3ABO - chains C and D of the 4 polymer chains in the assembly; structure by X-ray diffraction, 2.10 A resolution.

# Chain C
Molecule: Ethanolamine ammonia-lyase heavy chain
Organism: Escherichia coli
Notes: EC 4.3.1.7
Reference sequence: P0AEJ6 (EUTB_ECOLI); numbering as in UniProt (aligned over 1-453)
Chain sequence (453 residues; row label = number of the first residue in the row):
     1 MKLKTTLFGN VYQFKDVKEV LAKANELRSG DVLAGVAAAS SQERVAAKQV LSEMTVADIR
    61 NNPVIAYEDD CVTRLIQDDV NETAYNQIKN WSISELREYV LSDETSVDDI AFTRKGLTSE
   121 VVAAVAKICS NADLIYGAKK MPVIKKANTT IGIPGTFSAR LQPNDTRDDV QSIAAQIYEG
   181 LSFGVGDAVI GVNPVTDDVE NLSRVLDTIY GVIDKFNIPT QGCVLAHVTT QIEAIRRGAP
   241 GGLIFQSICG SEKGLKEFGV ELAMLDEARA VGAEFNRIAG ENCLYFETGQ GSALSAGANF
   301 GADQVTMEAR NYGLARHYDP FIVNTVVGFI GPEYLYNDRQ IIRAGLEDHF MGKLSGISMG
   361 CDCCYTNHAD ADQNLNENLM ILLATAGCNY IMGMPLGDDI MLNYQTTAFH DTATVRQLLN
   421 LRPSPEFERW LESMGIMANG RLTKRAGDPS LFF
Ion coordination: Na+ site 1: Glu179 (shared with Arg77(D), Thr80(D) of chain D); Na+ site 2: Asp338, Asp372
Residues lining bound ligands:
  - cobalamin (B12): Asn193, Pro194, Val195, Leu225, Ala226, His227, Phe245, Gln246, Ser247, Glu257, Phe258, Ser292, Ser295, Phe329, Ile330, Tyr334, Met401, Leu402
  - ethanolamine (ETA): Arg160, Gln162, Asn193, Leu225, Glu287, Asn324, Val326, Phe329, Asp362, Met392, Leu402, Tyr404
Swiss-Prot annotation at these positions:
  - binding site (substrate): Arg160 to Gln162, Asn193, Glu287, Asp362
  - binding site (adenosylcob(III)alamin): Pro194, Gln246, Ser295, Met401

# Chain D
Molecule: Ethanolamine ammonia-lyase light chain
Organism: Escherichia coli
Notes: EC 4.3.1.7
Reference sequence: P19636 (EUTC_ECOLI); residues 1-295 here = UniProt positions 1-295
Chain sequence (306 residues; each row starts with the number of its first residue; numbers below 1 keep their minus sign (Met-10 is residue -10)):
   -10 MDQSSHHHHH HMDQKQIEEI VRSVMASMGQ AAPAPSEAKC ATTNCAAPVT SESCALDLGS
    50 AEAKAWIGVE NPHRADVLTE LRRSTVARVC TGRAGPRPRT QALLRFLADH SRSKDTVLKE
   110 VPEEWVKAQG LLEVRSEISD KNLYLTRPDM GRRLCAEAVE ALKAQCVANP DVQVVISDGL
   170 STDAITVNYE EILPPLMAGL KQAGLKVGTP FFVRYGRVKI EDQIGEILGA KVVILLVGER
   230 PGLGQSESLS CYAVYSPRMA TTVEADRTCI SNIHQGGTPP VEAAAVIVDL AKRMLEQKAS
   290 GINMTR
Not modelled in the structure: -10 to 43, 145, 153-155
Sequence notes: expression tag (-10 to 0)
Ion coordination: Na+: Arg77, Thr80 (shared with Glu179(C) of chain C)
Residues lining bound ligands: cobalamin (B12): Tyr133, Arg141, Gly168, Leu169, Gly205, Arg206, Val207, Lys208, Val226, Gly227, Glu228, Arg229, Ser239, Tyr241, Glu253, Ala254, Arg256, Thr257, Cys258, Ile259, Ser260, Asn261
Swiss-Prot annotation at these positions:
  - binding site (adenosylcob(III)alamin): Val207, Glu228, Cys258

# How chain C and chain D interact
Residue-residue contacts (100):
  Leu33(C) - Thr135(D)
  Leu33(C) - Arg136(D)
  Leu33(C) - Pro137(D)
  Leu33(C) - Asp138(D)
  Thr166(C) - Asn261(D)
  Thr166(C) - His263(D)
  Thr166(C) - Gly265(D)
  Thr166(C) - Gly266(D)
  Arg167(C) - Gly265(D)  hydrogen bond (side chain-backbone)
  Arg167(C) - Gly266(D)
  Gln171(C) - Ser73(D)
  Ser172(C) - Ser73(D)
  Ser172(C) - Thr74(D)  hydrogen bond
  Ala175(C) - Leu70(D)  hydrophobic
  Gln176(C) - Thr74(D)
  Gln176(C) - Ala76(D)
  Glu179(C) - Val78(D)
  Glu179(C) - Cys79(D)  hydrogen bond (side chain-backbone)
  Phe183(C) - Gly81(D)
  Phe183(C) - Arg82(D)
  Val195(C) - Asn261(D)
  Lys256(C) - Val252(D)
  Lys256(C) - Ala254(D)
  Glu257(C) - Lys208(D)  salt bridge
  Glu257(C) - Glu253(D)  hydrogen bond (side chain-backbone)
  Glu257(C) - Ala254(D)  hydrogen bond (backbone-backbone)
  Gly259(C) - Ala254(D)
  Ser295(C) - Arg141(D)
  Phe329(C) - Arg229(D)  hydrogen bond (backbone-side chain)
  Ile330(C) - Arg229(D)  hydrogen bond (backbone-side chain)
  Pro332(C) - Leu134(D)
  Glu333(C) - Leu134(D)
  Glu333(C) - Thr135(D)
  Glu333(C) - Pro137(D)
  Tyr365(C) - Phe95(D)
  Tyr365(C) - His99(D)
  Thr366(C) - Arg229(D)
  Asn367(C) - His99(D)  hydrogen bond
  Asn367(C) - Ser102(D)  hydrogen bond
  Asn367(C) - Lys103(D)  hydrogen bond (backbone-side chain)
  Asn367(C) - Val106(D)
  Asn367(C) - Pro230(D)  hydrogen bond (side chain-backbone)
  Asn367(C) - Gly231(D)
  Asn367(C) - Leu232(D)
  His368(C) - Val106(D)
  His368(C) - Leu169(D)
  His368(C) - Arg229(D)
  Ala369(C) - Lys103(D)  hydrogen bond (backbone-side chain)
  Ala371(C) - His99(D)  hydrogen bond (backbone-side chain)
  Asp372(C) - His99(D)
  Gln373(C) - Phe95(D)
  Glu377(C) - Arg86(D)  salt bridge
  Pro395(C) - Arg77(D)
  Pro395(C) - Val78(D)  hydrophobic
  Leu396(C) - Arg77(D)
  Leu396(C) - Ala91(D)
  Leu396(C) - Phe95(D)
  Asp398(C) - Arg77(D)  salt bridge
  Asp398(C) - Leu232(D)
  Ile400(C) - Val75(D)  hydrophobic
  Ile400(C) - Ala76(D)  hydrophobic
  Ile400(C) - Gln234(D)
  Met401(C) - Asn261(D)  hydrogen bond (backbone-side chain)
  Leu402(C) - Arg229(D)  hydrogen bond (backbone-side chain)
  Asn403(C) - Glu228(D)  hydrogen bond
  Asn403(C) - Arg229(D)  hydrogen bond (backbone-side chain)
  Asn403(C) - Pro230(D)
  Asn403(C) - Gly231(D)
  Asn403(C) - Gln234(D)
  Asn403(C) - Ser237(D)
  Tyr404(C) - Arg229(D)
  Gln405(C) - Phe95(D)
  Gln405(C) - His99(D)
  Gln405(C) - Leu232(D)
  His410(C) - Gly81(D)  hydrogen bond (side chain-backbone)
  His410(C) - Arg82(D)
  His410(C) - Pro85(D)
  His410(C) - Arg86(D)
  His410(C) - Pro87(D)
  Asp411(C) - Arg86(D)  salt bridge
  Ala413(C) - Pro85(D)
  Thr414(C) - Pro85(D)  hydrogen bond (side chain-backbone)
  Thr414(C) - Arg86(D)  hydrogen bond
  Gln417(C) - Pro85(D)
  Thr443(C) - Arg82(D)  hydrogen bond (backbone-side chain)
  Lys444(C) - Arg82(D)  hydrogen bond (backbone-side chain)
  Ala446(C) - Arg82(D)  hydrogen bond (backbone-side chain)
  Gly447(C) - Arg82(D)
  Asp448(C) - Val58(D)
  Asp448(C) - Pro61(D)
  Asp448(C) - His62(D)  hydrogen bond (side chain-backbone)
  Asp448(C) - Leu67(D)
  Pro449(C) - Leu67(D)  hydrophobic
  Pro449(C) - Leu70(D)  hydrophobic
  Ser450(C) - His62(D)  hydrogen bond (backbone-side chain)
  Ser450(C) - Arg63(D)  hydrogen bond (side chain-backbone)
  Ser450(C) - Leu67(D)
  Phe453(C) - His62(D)  hydrogen bond (backbone-side chain)
  Phe453(C) - Arg63(D)  hydrogen bond (backbone-side chain)
  Phe453(C) - Val66(D)  hydrophobic
Interface residues without a listed pair, chain C (56 interface residues in all): Ser29, Asp165, Asp169, Phe258, Tyr334, Leu442, Leu451
Interface residues without a listed pair, chain D (52 interface residues in all): Thr80, Arg206, Gly233, Ser260, Ile291

# Summary
Chain C and chain D form an interface of 56 and 52 residues respectively, with 28 hydrogen bonds and 4 salt
bridges. Polar contacts include Glu257(C)-Lys208(D), Glu377(C)-Arg86(D) and Asp398(C)-Arg77(D). Cobalamin is
bound between chain C and chain D. Chain C binds ethanolamine.
Chain C is Ethanolamine ammonia-lyase heavy chain and chain D is Ethanolamine ammonia-lyase light chain, both
from Escherichia coli; the structure, Crystal structure of ethanolamine ammonia-lyase from Escherichia coli
complexed with CN-Cbl and ethanolamine, was determined by X-ray diffraction (same publication as 3ABQ, 3ABR
and 3ABS).
